Entry 7O0X (electron microscopy, 2.44 A resolution); this record covers chains C1 and M of the 87 polymer chains in the assembly.

# Chain C1
Name: RC-S
From: Gemmatimonas phototrophica
Chain sequence (202 residues; each row starts with the number of its first residue):
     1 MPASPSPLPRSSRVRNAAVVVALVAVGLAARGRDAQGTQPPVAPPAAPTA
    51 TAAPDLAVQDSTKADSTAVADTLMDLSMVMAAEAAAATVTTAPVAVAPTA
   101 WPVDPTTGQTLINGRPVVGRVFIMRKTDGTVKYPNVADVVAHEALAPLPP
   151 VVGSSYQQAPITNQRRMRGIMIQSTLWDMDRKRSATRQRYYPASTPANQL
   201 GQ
Not modelled in the structure: 1-97, 201-202

# Chain M
Name: RC-M
From: Gemmatimonas phototrophica
Chain sequence (367 residues; numbered 1 to 367; the number before each row is that of its first residue):
     1 MLEYQNLFTRVQVRTVPEPGIPIDESTGTRYGTGTFSYLAGKFGDAQIGP
    51 IYLGWAGVLSLIFGFIAIEIIGLNMWASVGWDPVEFIRQLPWLALEPPPP
   101 QYGLRVPPLNQGGWYLMAGFFLTVSIILWWIRIYRRARALQMGSHLPWAF
   151 ASAIFLYSTFFFQPLLVGSWSEMVPFGIFPHLDWTSAFSIRYGNLYYNPF
   201 HALSIAFLYGSAVLFAMHGATILAVARMGGEREIEQITDRGTAAERSMLF
   251 WRWCMGFNATMESIHRWAWWFAVLTTFTGGIGILLTGTVVDNWYLWGVKH
   301 GLVAPYPAQNQLTPEQQDLLRGRYQGTAPDSFPSYVVPQNATMPDTAAAP
   351 IVTDSITTDSTKTGGTQ
Not modelled in the structure: 1-2, 338-367
Glycans and other covalent adducts: alpha-D-mannopyranose (MAN) linked to Ser331
Ion coordination: Fe ion: His218, Glu233, His265 (shared with 2 residues of chain L)
Ligand contacts:
  - 0V9 ((19R,22S)-25-amino-22-hydroxy-22-oxido-16-oxo-17,21,23-trioxa-22lambda~5~-phosphapentacosan-19-yl (9Z)-hexadec-9-enoate), molecule 1: Leu104, Phe120, Thr123, Val124, Phe155, Phe161, Phe162, Leu165, Leu166, Gly168, Leu284
  - 0V9, molecule 2: Phe277, Ile281, Leu285, Val289
  - bacteriochlorophyll a (BCL), molecule 1: Ile68, Ile71, Leu122, Ile126, Phe150, Ala153, Ile154, Leu156, Tyr157, Phe160, Trp184, Thr185, Ser186, Phe188, Ser189, Leu195, Tyr196, His201, Ser204, Ile205, Leu208, Tyr209, Thr275, Thr276, Gly279, Gly280, Gly282, Ile283
  - bacteriochlorophyll a (BCL), molecule 2: Tyr157, Phe160, Val174, Ile178, His181, Leu182, Trp184, Thr185
  - bacteriochlorophyll a (BCL), molecule 3: Thr185, Ser186, Tyr196, Tyr209
  - bacteriochlorophyll a (BCL), molecule 4: Tyr196, Ala202, Ile205, Ala206, Tyr209, Gly210, Val213, Phe271
  - bacteriopheophytin a (BPH), molecule 1: Val58, Ser60, Leu61, Ile62, Gly64, Phe65, Leu122, Ser125, Ile126, Trp129, Ile133, Leu146, Ala149, Phe150, Ala153, Ala272, Val273, Thr276
  - bacteriopheophytin a (BPH), molecule 2: Tyr209, Ala212, Val213, Ala216, Met217, Trp251, Cys254, Met255
  - tetramyristoyl-cardiolipin (CD4; (2R,5R,11R,14R)-5,8,11-trihydroxy-5,11-dioxido-17-oxo-2,14-bis(tetradecanoyloxy)-4,6,10,12,16-pentaoxa-5,11-diphosphatriacont-1-yl tetradecanoate), molecule 1: Trp55, Phe63, Phe120, Val124, Ile127, Leu128, Trp130, Ile131, Tyr134, Arg135, Phe162
  - tetramyristoyl-cardiolipin (CD4), molecule 2: Arg138, Gly143, Ser144, His145, Trp148, Ala151, Ser152, Phe155, Arg266, Trp269, Trp270, Val273, Phe277
  - tetramyristoyl-cardiolipin (CD4), molecule 3: Leu203, Ala206, Arg252, Met255, Gly256, Phe257, Trp267, Phe271
  - spirilloxanthin (CRT): Ile68, Glu69, Ile71, Gly72, Leu73, Met75, Trp76, Phe86, Leu90, Tyr115, Leu116, Gly119, Phe120, Thr123, Tyr157, Phe160, Phe161, Trp170, Met173, Val174, Pro175, Phe176, Gly177, Ile178, His181
  - alpha-D-mannopyranose / alpha-L-rhamnopyranose / V75: Thr327, Ala328, Pro329, Asp330, Pro333, Ser334, Tyr335
  - menaquinone 8 (MQ8), molecule 1: Pro83, Val84, Ile87
  - menaquinone 8 (MQ8), molecule 2: Val213, Leu214, Met217, His218, Thr221, Ala244, Ser247, Met248, Trp251, Met255, Phe257, Asn258, Ala259, Thr260, Met261, Ile264, Trp267, Phe271
  - phosphatidylglycerol (PGW; (1R)-2-{[(S)-{[(2S)-2,3-dihydroxypropyl]oxy}(hydroxy)phosphoryl]oxy}-1-[(hexadecanoyloxy)methyl]ethyl (9Z)-octadec-9-enoate): Pro199, Ala202, Leu203, Trp296, His300, Gly301, Leu302

# Interface between chain C1 and chain M
Residue-residue contacts (68; chain C1 residue first):
  Thr130(C1) - Pro305(M)
  Thr130(C1) - Pro307(M)
  Val131(C1) - Pro305(M)
  Lys132(C1) - Pro305(M)
  Tyr133(C1) - Val303(M)  hydrophobic
  Tyr133(C1) - Pro305(M)
  Tyr133(C1) - Tyr306(M)
  Asn135(C1) - Val298(M)
  Val136(C1) - Leu295(M)
  Val136(C1) - Val298(M)
  Val136(C1) - Lys299(M)
  Val139(C1) - Val298(M)  hydrophobic
  Ala141(C1) - Gln317(M)  hydrogen bond (backbone-side chain)
  His142(C1) - Gln317(M)
  Glu143(C1) - Gln317(M)  hydrogen bond (backbone-side chain)
  Ala144(C1) - Leu312(M)
  Ala144(C1) - Gln317(M)
  Ala144(C1) - Arg321(M)
  Leu145(C1) - Gln317(M)  hydrogen bond (backbone-backbone)
  Leu145(C1) - Asp318(M)
  Leu145(C1) - Arg321(M)
  Ala146(C1) - Arg321(M)  hydrogen bond (backbone-side chain)
  Pro147(C1) - Gly322(M)
  Pro147(C1) - Arg323(M)
  Pro147(C1) - Tyr324(M)
  Leu148(C1) - Arg321(M)
  Leu148(C1) - Gly322(M)  hydrogen bond (backbone-backbone)
  Leu148(C1) - Arg323(M)
  Leu148(C1) - Tyr324(M)  hydrogen bond (backbone-backbone)
  Pro149(C1) - Arg323(M)  hydrogen bond (backbone-side chain)
  Pro150(C1) - Tyr324(M)
  Pro150(C1) - Gln325(M)
  Pro150(C1) - Gly326(M)
  Val151(C1) - Gly326(M)
  Val151(C1) - Thr327(M)  hydrogen bond (backbone-backbone)
  Val152(C1) - Thr327(M)
  Gly153(C1) - Thr327(M)  hydrogen bond (backbone-side chain)
  Ser155(C1) - Asp330(M)
  Tyr156(C1) - Asp330(M)
  Gln157(C1) - Asp330(M)  hydrogen bond (backbone-side chain)
  Arg166(C1) - Ala77(M)
  Arg166(C1) - Ser78(M)
  Arg166(C1) - Gly80(M)
  Met167(C1) - Ser78(M)
  Met167(C1) - Trp92(M)
  Met167(C1) - Leu93(M)  hydrophobic
  Arg168(C1) - Glu96(M)  hydrogen bond (side chain-backbone)
  Arg168(C1) - Pro97(M)  hydrogen bond (side chain-backbone)
  Arg168(C1) - Asn110(M)
  Arg168(C1) - Gln111(M)
  Arg168(C1) - Gly112(M)
  Ile170(C1) - Glu96(M)
  Met171(C1) - Asp183(M)
  Ile172(C1) - Trp92(M)  hydrophobic
  Thr175(C1) - Trp92(M)
  Leu176(C1) - Gln89(M)
  Leu176(C1) - Trp92(M)
  Met179(C1) - Trp92(M)  hydrophobic
  Asp180(C1) - Arg88(M)  salt bridge
  Lys182(C1) - Glu85(M)  salt bridge
  Lys182(C1) - Arg88(M)
  Ser184(C1) - Glu85(M)
  Ala185(C1) - Glu85(M)
  Ala185(C1) - Arg88(M)
  Ala185(C1) - Gln89(M)
  Gln188(C1) - Val79(M)
  Gln188(C1) - Gly80(M)
  Gln188(C1) - Asp82(M)
Other interface residues (no listed pair), chain C1 (42 interface residues in all): Asp128, Ala159, Pro160, Asn163, Gly169
Other interface residues (no listed pair), chain M (41 interface residues in all): Val84, Pro98, Pro99, Tyr294, Ala304, Leu320, Phe332

# Overview
Chain C1 and chain M form an interface of 42 and 41 residues respectively, with 12 hydrogen bonds and 2 salt
bridges. Among the polar pairs are Asp180(C1)-Arg88(M), Lys182(C1)-Glu85(M) and Ala141(C1)-Gln317(M).
Here chain C1 is RC-S and chain M is RC-M, both from Gemmatimonas phototrophica. Entry 7O0X (Cryo-EM structure
(model_2b) of the RC-dLH complex from Gemmatimonas phototrophica at 2.44 A) was determined by electron
microscopy (same publication as 7O0U, 7O0V and 7O0W).
